Entry 8ULG (electron microscopy, 3.20 A resolution); this record covers chains A and C of the 4 polymer chains in the assembly.

# Chain A
Protein: Rod cGMP-specific 3', 5'-cyclic phosphodiesterase subunit alpha
From: Bos taurus
Notes: EC 3.1.4.35
Reference sequence: P11541 (PDE6A_BOVIN); residue numbers follow UniProt; this construct covers 1-859
Amino-acid sequence (859 residues; row label = number of the first residue in the row):
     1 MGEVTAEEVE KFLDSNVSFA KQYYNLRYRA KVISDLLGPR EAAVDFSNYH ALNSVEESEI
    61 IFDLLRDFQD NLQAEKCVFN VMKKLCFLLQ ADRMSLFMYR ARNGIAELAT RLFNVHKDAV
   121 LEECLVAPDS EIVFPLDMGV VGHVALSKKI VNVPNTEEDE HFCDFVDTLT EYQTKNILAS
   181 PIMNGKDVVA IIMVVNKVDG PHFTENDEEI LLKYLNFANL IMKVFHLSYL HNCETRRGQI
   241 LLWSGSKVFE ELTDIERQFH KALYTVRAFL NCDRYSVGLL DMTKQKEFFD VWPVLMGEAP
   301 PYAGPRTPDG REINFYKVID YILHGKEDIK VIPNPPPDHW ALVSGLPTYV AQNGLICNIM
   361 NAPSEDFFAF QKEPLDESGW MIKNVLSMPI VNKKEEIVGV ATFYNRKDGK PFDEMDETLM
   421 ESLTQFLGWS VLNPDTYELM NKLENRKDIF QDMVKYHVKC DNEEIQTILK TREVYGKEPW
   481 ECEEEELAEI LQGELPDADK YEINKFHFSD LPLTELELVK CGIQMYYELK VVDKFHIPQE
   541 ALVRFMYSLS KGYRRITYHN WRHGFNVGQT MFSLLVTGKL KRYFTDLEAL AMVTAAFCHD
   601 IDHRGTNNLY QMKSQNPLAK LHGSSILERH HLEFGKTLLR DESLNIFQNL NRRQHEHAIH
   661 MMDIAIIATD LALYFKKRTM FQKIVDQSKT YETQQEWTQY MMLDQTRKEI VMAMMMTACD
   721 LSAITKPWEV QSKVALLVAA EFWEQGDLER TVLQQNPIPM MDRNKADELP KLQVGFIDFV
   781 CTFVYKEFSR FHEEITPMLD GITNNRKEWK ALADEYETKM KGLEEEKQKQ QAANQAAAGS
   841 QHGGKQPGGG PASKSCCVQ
Not modelled in the structure: 1-4, 832-859
Bound ions: Zn2+: H563, H599, D600
Residues lining bound ligands:
  - 3-isobutyl-1-methylxanthine (IBM): Y558, L721, A723, I724, Q731, V734, V738, F742, Q773, F776
  - cyclic guanosine monophosphate (PCG): R93, M94, S95, F97, F113, N114, F134, G139, V140, V141, F162, C163, D164, V166, D167, T170, Y172, T174, I177, M193, V195
UniProt features mapped onto this chain:
  - active site: H559 (Proton donor)
  - binding site (a divalent metal cation): H563, H599, D600, D720
  - modified residue: G2 (N-acetylglycine), C856 (Cysteine methyl ester)
  - lipidation: C856 (S-farnesyl cysteine)
Reported in the primary citation:
  - binding site for 3-isobutyl-1-methylxanthine: F776

# Chain C
Protein: Retinal rod rhodopsin-sensitive cGMP 3', 5'-cyclic phosphodiesterase subunit gamma
From: Bos taurus
Notes: EC 3.1.4.35
Reference sequence: P04972 (CNRG_BOVIN); residues 1-87 here = UniProt positions 1-87
Amino-acid sequence (87 residues; each row starts with the number of its first residue):
     1 MNLEPPKAEI RSATRVMGGP VTPRKGPPKF KQRQTRQFKS KPPKKGVQGF GDDIPGMEGL
    61 GTDITVICPW EAFNHLELHE LAQYGII
Not modelled in the structure: 1-10, 41-48
UniProt features mapped onto this chain:
  - modified residue: M1 (N-acetylmethionine)

# Chain A / chain C interface
Contacting residue pairs (54; chain A residue first):
  N103(A) - K29(C)  hydrogen bond (side chain-backbone)
  N103(A) - K31(C)
  F113(A) - A13(C)
  F113(A) - T14(C)
  N114(A) - A13(C)  hydrogen bond (side chain-backbone)
  V126(A) - T14(C)
  D129(A) - M17(C)
  D129(A) - G19(C)  hydrogen bond (backbone-backbone)
  D129(A) - P20(C)
  S130(A) - T14(C)  hydrogen bond (backbone-side chain)
  S130(A) - V16(C)  hydrogen bond (side chain-backbone)
  E131(A) - P20(C)
  E131(A) - V21(C)  hydrogen bond (backbone-backbone)
  I132(A) - T14(C)
  I132(A) - V21(C)
  V133(A) - P20(C)  hydrophobic
  V133(A) - V21(C)  hydrogen bond (backbone-backbone)
  V133(A) - T22(C)
  V133(A) - P23(C)
  D137(A) - R24(C)  salt bridge
  M138(A) - P23(C)
  M138(A) - R24(C)  hydrogen bond
  F165(A) - P23(C)  hydrophobic
  E171(A) - R15(C)  salt bridge
  Y349(A) - F30(C)  hydrophobic
  G354(A) - R33(C)
  L355(A) - K31(C)
  L355(A) - Q32(C)
  I356(A) - F30(C)
  I356(A) - K31(C)  hydrogen bond (backbone-backbone)
  C357(A) - F30(C)  hydrophobic
  N361(A) - P20(C)
  F367(A) - P28(C)  hydrophobic
  P389(A) - R33(C)
  V391(A) - R33(C)
  N392(A) - K39(C)  hydrogen bond (backbone-side chain)
  E417(A) - K31(C)  salt bridge
  E421(A) - Q34(C)
  Q425(A) - Q34(C)
  Q425(A) - F38(C)
  W429(A) - K39(C)
  L609(A) - G85(C)
  L609(A) - I87(C)
  L671(A) - I86(C)  hydrophobic
  A672(A) - I86(C)
  F675(A) - F73(C)
  K676(A) - C68(C)
  K676(A) - W70(C)
  I758(A) - Q83(C)
  M760(A) - Q83(C)
  M760(A) - Y84(C)
  G775(A) - Y84(C)  hydrogen bond (backbone-side chain)
  F776(A) - Y84(C)  hydrogen bond (backbone-side chain)
  F779(A) - E80(C)
Also at the interface, not in a pair above, chain A (54 interface residues in all): G104, T110, E123, P128, F134, P135, L169, T170, N358, M360, E365, F368, K393, E395, M612, P759, L772
Also at the interface, not in a pair above, chain C (34 interface residues in all): S12, G18, I64, E77, L81

# Overview
The interface between chain A and chain C involves 54 residues on one side and 34 on the other; the contacts
include 12 hydrogen bonds and 3 salt bridges. Among the polar pairs are D137(A)-R24(C), E171(A)-R15(C) and
E417(A)-K31(C). Bound to chain A: cyclic guanosine monophosphate and 3-isobutyl-1-methylxanthine. The paper
reports a binding site for 3-isobutyl-1-methylxanthine at F776(A).
Chain A is Rod cGMP-specific 3', 5'-cyclic phosphodiesterase subunit alpha and chain C is Retinal rod
rhodopsin-sensitive cGMP 3', 5'-cyclic phosphodiesterase subunit gamma, both from Bos taurus; the structure,
Cryo-EM structure of bovine phosphodiesterase 6 bound to IBMX, was determined by electron microscopy (same
publication as 8UFI, 8UGB and 8UGS).
